6VK5 - chains D and E of the 8 polymer chains in the assembly; structure by X-ray diffraction, 1.86 A resolution.

== Chain D ==
Protein: Methane monooxygenase regulatory protein B
Source organism: Methylosinus trichosporium OB3b
Reference sequence: A0A2D2D0T8 (A0A2D2D0T8_METTR); numbering as in UniProt (aligned over 1-138)
Amino-acid sequence (138 residues; each row starts with the number of its first residue):
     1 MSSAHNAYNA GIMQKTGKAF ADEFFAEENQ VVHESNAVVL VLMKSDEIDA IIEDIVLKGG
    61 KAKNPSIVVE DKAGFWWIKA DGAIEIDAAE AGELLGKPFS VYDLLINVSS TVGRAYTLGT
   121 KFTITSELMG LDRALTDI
Not modelled in the structure: 1, 134-138
From the paper describing this entry:
  - contacts within the chain: V41-S109 (backbone contact), V41-S110 (backbone contact)
  - specificity-determining residues: N107, S109, S110, T111 (citing earlier work)
  - mutagenesis - V41R (>25,000-fold): decreased catalytic activity on O2
  - mutagenesis - V41R: unchanged binding to Methane monooxygenase component A alpha chain (chain E)
  - mutagenesis - V39F, V39R, V41E, V41F: decreased catalytic activity
  - mutagenesis - V39R: decreased binding to Methane monooxygenase component A alpha chain (chain E)
  - mutagenesis - V41R (>25,000-fold): decreased binding to O2

== Chain E ==
Protein: Methane monooxygenase component A alpha chain
Source organism: Methylosinus trichosporium OB3b
Reference sequence: A0A2D2D5X0 (A0A2D2D5X0_METTR); residues 1-526 here = UniProt positions 1-526
Amino-acid sequence (526 residues; row label = number of the first residue in the row):
     1 MAISLATKAA TDALKVNRAP VGVEPQEVHK WLQSFNWDFK ENRTKYPTKY HMANETKEQF
    61 KVIAKEYARM EAAKDERQFG TLLDGLTRLG AGNKVHPRWG ETMKVISNFL EVGEYNAIAA
   121 SAMLWDSATA AEQKNGYLAQ VLDEIRHTHQ CAFINHYYSK HYHDPAGHND ARRTRAIGPL
   181 WKGMKRVFAD GFISGDAVEC SVNLQLVGEA CFTNPLIVAV TEWASANGDE ITPTVFLSVE
   241 TDELRHMANG YQTVVSIAND PASAKFLNTD LNNAFWTQQK YFTPVLGYLF EYGSKFKVEP
   301 WVKTWNRWVY EDWGGIWIGR LGKYGVESPA SLRDAKRDAY WAHHDLALAA YAMWPLGFAR
   361 LALPDEEDQA WFEANYPGWA DHYGKIFNEW KKLGYEDPKS GFIPYQWLLA NGHDVYIDRV
   421 SQVPFIPSLA KGTGSLRVHE FNGKKHSLTD DWGERQWLIE PERYECHNVF EQYEGRELSE
   481 VIAEGHGVRS DGKTLIAQPH TRGDNLWTLE DIKRAGCVFP DPLAKF
Not modelled in the structure: 1-11
Bound ions: Fe ion site 1: E114, E144, H147 (together with benzoic acid); Fe ion site 2: E144, E209, E243, H246 (together with benzoic acid)
Ligand contacts: benzoic acid (BEZ): L110, G113, E114, A117, E144, H147, F188, F192, L204, G208, E209, T213, L216, E243, H246
From the paper describing this entry:
  - binding site for benzoic acid: F188

== Interface between chain D and chain E ==
Contacting residue pairs (13):
  M43(D) - D84(E)
  M43(D) - R88(E)
  K44(D) - R88(E)  hydrogen bond (backbone-side chain)
  S45(D) - L83(E)
  S45(D) - T87(E)
  D46(D) - L83(E)  hydrogen bond (backbone-backbone)
  D46(D) - T87(E)
  D46(D) - K160(E)  salt bridge
  D46(D) - H161(E)  salt bridge
  E47(D) - L83(E)
  D49(D) - T87(E)
  G74(D) - R88(E)
  K97(D) - L83(E)
Also at the interface, not in a pair above, chain D (9 interface residues in all): A73
Also at the interface, not in a pair above, chain E (7 interface residues in all): Y157

== Summary ==
9 residues of chain D and 7 residues of chain E are in contact, with 2 hydrogen bonds and 2 salt bridges.
Polar contacts include D46(D)-K160(E), D46(D)-H161(E) and K44(D)-R88(E). From the paper: a binding site for
benzoic acid at F188(E); V39F, V39R and V41E of chain D, among others, reduce catalytic activity; 5
substitutions were tested in all.
Chain D is Methane monooxygenase regulatory protein B and chain E is Methane monooxygenase component A alpha
chain, both from Methylosinus trichosporium OB3b; the structure, Crystal Structure of Methylosinus
trichosporium OB3b Soluble Methane Monooxygenase Hydroxylase and Regulatory Component Complex, was determined
by X-ray diffraction together with 6VK4, 6VK6, 6VK7 and 6VK8 from the same study.
